PDB entry 2TSA | X-ray diffraction, 2.20 A resolution | chains A and C of the 4 polymer chains in the assembly

[Chain A (and C)]
Protein: Azurin
Source organism: Pseudomonas aeruginosa
Notes: chain C of this document is another copy of the same molecule, construct and numbering; everything in this record applies to it too
UniProtKB: P00282 (AZUR_PSEAE); residues 1-128 here correspond to UniProt positions 21-148 (UniProt number = residue number + 20)
Amino-acid sequence (128 residues; each row starts with the number of its first residue):
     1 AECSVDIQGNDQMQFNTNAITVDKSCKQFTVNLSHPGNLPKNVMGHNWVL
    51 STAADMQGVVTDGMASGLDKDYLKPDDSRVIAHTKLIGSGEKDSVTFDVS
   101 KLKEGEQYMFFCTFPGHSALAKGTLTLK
Disulfide bonds: Cys3-Cys26
Differences from the reference sequence: engineered mutation Ala121 (Met141 in P00282)
Ion coordination: Cu ion: Gly45, His46, Cys112, His117
Swiss-Prot annotation at these positions:
  - binding site (Cu cation): His46, Cys112, His117

[How chain A and chain C interact]
Pairs across the interface (14; chain A residue first):
  Met13(A) with Met13(C), hydrophobic; Gly116(C)
  Asn42(A) with Asn42(C); Val43(C)
  Val43(A) with Asn42(C); Tyr72(C); Pro115(C), hydrophobic
  Met64(A) with Asp11(C)
  Tyr72(A) with Val43(C)
  Pro115(A) with Met13(C); Leu39(C), hydrophobic; Met44(C)
  Gly116(A) with Met13(C)
  His117(A) with Met13(C)
Also at the interface, not in a pair above, chain A (12 interface residues in all): Leu39, Met44, Phe114, Leu120
Also at the interface, not in a pair above, chain C (12 interface residues in all): Met64, Phe114, Ala119

[In short]
The chain A/chain C interface involves 12 residues from each chain. Gly45(A), His46(A), Cys112(A) and
His117(A) coordinate a Cu ion ion. UniProt lists 3 Cu cation-binding residues on chain A.
Both chains are Azurin (Pseudomonas aeruginosa). Entry 2TSA (Azurin mutant M121A) was determined by X-ray
diffraction together with 2TSB from the same study.
